7JWT - chain A; structure by X-ray diffraction, 1.80 A resolution.

# Chain A
Protein: Retinal dehydrogenase 1
Organism: Homo sapiens
Reference sequence: V9HW83 (V9HW83_HUMAN); residue numbers follow UniProt; this construct covers 1-501
Amino-acid sequence (501 residues; row label = number of the first residue in the row):
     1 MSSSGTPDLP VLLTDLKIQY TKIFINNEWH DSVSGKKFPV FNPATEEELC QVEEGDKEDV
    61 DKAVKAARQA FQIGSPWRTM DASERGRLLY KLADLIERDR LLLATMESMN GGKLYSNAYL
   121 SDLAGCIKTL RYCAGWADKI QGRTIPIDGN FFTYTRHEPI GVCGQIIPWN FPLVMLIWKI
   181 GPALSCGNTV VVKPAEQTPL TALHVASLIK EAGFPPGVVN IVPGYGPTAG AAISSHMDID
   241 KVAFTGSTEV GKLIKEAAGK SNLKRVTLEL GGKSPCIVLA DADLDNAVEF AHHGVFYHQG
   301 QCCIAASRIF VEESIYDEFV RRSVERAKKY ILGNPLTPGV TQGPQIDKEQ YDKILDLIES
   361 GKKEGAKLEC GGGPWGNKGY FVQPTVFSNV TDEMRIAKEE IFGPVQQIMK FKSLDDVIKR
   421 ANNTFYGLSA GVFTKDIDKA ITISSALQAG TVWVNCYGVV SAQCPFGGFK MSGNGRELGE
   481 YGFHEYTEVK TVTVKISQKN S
Disordered / not traced: 1-7
Construct notes: engineered mutation Ser121 (Asn in V9HW83)
Ligand contacts: VM4 (6-{[(1R)-1-(3-hydroxyphenyl)ethyl]sulfanyl}-1-methyl-5-phenyl-1,5-dihydro-4H-pyrazolo[3,4-d]pyrimidin-4-one): Ser121, Asp122, Gly125, Cys126, Thr129, Phe171, Val174, Met175, Trp178, Tyr297, Cys302, Ile304, Gly458, Val460, Ser461, Ala462, Phe466
What the authors report for this chain:
  - binding site for VM4: Gly125, Thr129, Trp178

# Overview
Ligands of chain A: compound VM4. From the paper: a binding site for VM4 at Gly125, Thr129 and Trp178.
Chain A is Retinal dehydrogenase 1 (Homo sapiens); the structure, Crystal structure of human ALDH1A1 bound to
compound (R)-28, was determined by X-ray diffraction (same publication as 7JWS, 7JWU, 7JWV and 7JWW).
